6JK9 - chains A and B; structure by X-ray diffraction, 2.31 A resolution.

# Chain A (and B)
Molecule: Chitinase
From: Serratia marcescens
Notes: chain B of this document is another copy of the same molecule, construct and numbering; everything in this record applies to it too
UniProtKB: Q54276 (Q54276_SERMA); residues 3-498 here = UniProt positions 3-498
Amino-acid sequence (496 residues; each row starts with the number of its first residue):
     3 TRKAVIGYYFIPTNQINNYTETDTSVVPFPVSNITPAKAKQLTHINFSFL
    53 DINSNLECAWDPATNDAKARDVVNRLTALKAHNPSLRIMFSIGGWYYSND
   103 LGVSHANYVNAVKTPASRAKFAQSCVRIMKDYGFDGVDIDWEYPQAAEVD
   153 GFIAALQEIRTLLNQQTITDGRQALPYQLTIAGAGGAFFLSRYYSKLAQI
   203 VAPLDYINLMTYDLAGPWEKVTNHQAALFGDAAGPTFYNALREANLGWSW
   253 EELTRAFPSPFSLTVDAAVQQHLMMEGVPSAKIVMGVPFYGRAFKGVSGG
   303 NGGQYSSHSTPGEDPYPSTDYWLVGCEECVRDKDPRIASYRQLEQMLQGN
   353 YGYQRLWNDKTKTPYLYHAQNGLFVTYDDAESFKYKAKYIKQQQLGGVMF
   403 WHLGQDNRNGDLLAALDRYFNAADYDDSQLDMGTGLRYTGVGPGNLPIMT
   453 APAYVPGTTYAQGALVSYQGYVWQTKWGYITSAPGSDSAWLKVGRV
Disulfides: Cys328-Cys331

# Chain A / chain B interface
Pairs across the interface - 46 pairs, chain A then chain B:
  Asp102(A) - Thr483(B)  hydrogen bond
  Leu103(A) - Thr461(B)
  Leu103(A) - Thr483(B)
  Gln147(A) - Ser484(B)  hydrogen bond
  Gln147(A) - Ser488(B)
  Phe190(A) - Trp479(B)  hydrophobic
  Arg194(A) - Thr483(B)
  Trp220(A) - Tyr481(B)  hydrogen bond (backbone-side chain)
  Tyr240(A) - Glu253(B)  hydrogen bond
  Tyr240(A) - Lys478(B)
  Tyr240(A) - Trp479(B)  hydrophobic
  Ala242(A) - Trp479(B)  hydrophobic
  Arg244(A) - Trp252(B)  hydrogen bond (backbone-backbone)
  Arg244(A) - Glu253(B)  salt bridge
  Glu245(A) - Ser251(B)  hydrogen bond
  Glu245(A) - Trp252(B)  hydrogen bond (side chain-backbone)
  Glu245(A) - Glu253(B)  hydrogen bond (side chain-backbone)
  Glu245(A) - Lys478(B)  salt bridge
  Glu245(A) - Ser490(B)  hydrogen bond (backbone-side chain)
  Ser251(A) - Glu245(B)  hydrogen bond
  Trp252(A) - Arg244(B)  hydrogen bond (backbone-backbone)
  Trp252(A) - Glu245(B)  hydrogen bond (backbone-side chain)
  Trp252(A) - Trp252(B)
  Trp252(A) - Leu255(B)
  Trp252(A) - Thr256(B)  hydrogen bond
  Glu253(A) - Tyr240(B)  hydrogen bond
  Glu253(A) - Arg244(B)  salt bridge
  Glu253(A) - Glu245(B)  hydrogen bond (backbone-side chain)
  Leu255(A) - Trp252(B)
  Thr256(A) - Trp252(B)  hydrogen bond
  Thr461(A) - Leu103(B)
  Lys478(A) - Tyr240(B)
  Lys478(A) - Glu245(B)  salt bridge
  Trp479(A) - Phe190(B)
  Trp479(A) - Tyr240(B)  hydrophobic
  Trp479(A) - Ala242(B)  hydrophobic
  Tyr481(A) - Trp97(B)
  Thr483(A) - Asp102(B)  hydrogen bond
  Thr483(A) - Arg194(B)
  Ser484(A) - Gln147(B)
  Ser488(A) - Gln147(B)  hydrogen bond
  Ser488(A) - Ala148(B)
  Asp489(A) - Arg194(B)
  Ser490(A) - Ser193(B)
  Ser490(A) - Glu245(B)  hydrogen bond (side chain-backbone)
  Ser490(A) - Ala246(B)
Also at the interface, not in a pair above, chain A (31 interface residues in all): Ala148, Ser193, Ala246, Asn247, Gly249, Trp250, Gly459
Also at the interface, not in a pair above, chain B (32 interface residues in all): Phe191, Asn247, Gly249, Trp250, Gly459, Asp489

# In short
The interface between chain A and chain B involves 31 residues on one side and 32 on the other, with 19
hydrogen bonds and 4 salt bridges. Polar pairs include Arg244(A)-Glu253(B), Glu245(A)-Lys478(B) and
Asp102(A)-Thr483(B).
Chain A and chain B are both Chitinase (Serratia marcescens); the structure, Crystal structure of Serratia
marcescens Chitinase B complexed with compound 2-8-14, was determined by X-ray diffraction (same publication
as 6JMN and 6JKF).
